Entry 6HWC (X-ray diffraction, 2.80 A resolution); this record covers chains H and I of the 28 polymer chains in the assembly.

# Chain H
Name: Proteasome subunit beta type-2
From: Saccharomyces cerevisiae (strain ATCC 204508 / S288c)
Notes: EC 3.4.25.1
UniProtKB: P25043 (PSB2_YEAST); residues 1-232 here correspond to UniProt positions 30-261 (UniProt number = residue number + 29)
Sequence (232 residues; row label = number of the first residue in the row):
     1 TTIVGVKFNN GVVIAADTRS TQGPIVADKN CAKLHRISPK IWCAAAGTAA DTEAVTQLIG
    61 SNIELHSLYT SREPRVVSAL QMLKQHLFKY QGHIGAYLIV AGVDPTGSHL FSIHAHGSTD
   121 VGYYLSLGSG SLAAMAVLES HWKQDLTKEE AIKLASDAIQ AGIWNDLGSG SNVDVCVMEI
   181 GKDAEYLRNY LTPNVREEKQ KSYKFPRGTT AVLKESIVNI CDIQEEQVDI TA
Unresolved in the structure: 227-232
Sequence notes: engineered mutation Ala-45 (Gly74 in P25043)
UniProt features mapped onto this chain:
  - active site: Thr-1 (Nucleophile)
What the authors report for this chain:
  - mutagenesis - G45A: unchanged growth
  - mutagenesis - G45A: unchanged stability

# Chain I
Name: Proteasome subunit beta type-3
From: Saccharomyces cerevisiae (strain ATCC 204508 / S288c)
Notes: EC 3.4.25.1
UniProtKB: P25451 (PSB3_YEAST); residues 0-204 here correspond to UniProt positions 1-205 (UniProt number = residue number + 1)
Sequence (205 residues; numbered 0 to 204; the number before each row is that of its first residue; numbering starts at 0):
     0 MSDPSSINGG IVVAMTGKDC VAIACDLRLG SQSLGVSNKF EKIFHYGHVF LGITGLATDV
    60 TTLNEMFRYK TNLYKLKEER AIEPETFTQL VSSSLYERRF GPYFVGPVVA GINSKSGKPF
   120 IAGFDLIGCI DEAKDFIVSG TASDQLFGMC ESLYEPNLEP EDLFETISQA LLNAADRDAL
   180 SGWGAVVYII KKDEVVKRYL KMRQD
Unresolved in the structure: 0
Metal / ion sites: Mg2+ site 1: Asp-177, Ser-180; Mg2+ site 2: Asp-204 (shared with 3 residues of chain Y)
UniProt features mapped onto this chain:
  - modified residue: Ser-30 (Phosphoserine)
  - cross-link: Lys-69 (Glycyl lysine isopeptide (Lys-Gly) (interchain with G-Cter in ubiquitin))

# Chain H / chain I interface
Pairs across the interface (61):
  Ile-25(H) / Asp-143(I)
  Ile-25(H) / Phe-146(I)  hydrophobic
  Val-26(H) / Phe-146(I)
  Ala-27(H) / Asp-130(I)
  Ala-27(H) / Phe-146(I)  hydrophobic
  Asp-28(H) / Asp-130(I)
  Lys-29(H) / Glu-150(I)  salt bridge
  Thr-48(H) / Ile-126(I)
  Ala-49(H) / Cys-128(I)  hydrophobic
  Ala-50(H) / Tyr-95(I)
  Ala-50(H) / Ile-126(I)  hydrophobic
  Ala-50(H) / Cys-128(I)
  Asp-51(H) / Tyr-95(I)  hydrogen bond
  Asp-51(H) / Arg-98(I)  salt bridge
  Ala-54(H) / Tyr-95(I)
  Tyr-90(H) / Phe-99(I)  hydrophobic
  His-93(H) / Arg-98(I)  hydrogen bond (backbone-side chain)
  His-93(H) / Phe-99(I)
  Arg-196(H) / Glu-150(I)  salt bridge
  Lys-199(H) / Glu-150(I)
  Lys-199(H) / Ser-151(I)
  Lys-199(H) / Tyr-153(I)
  Ser-202(H) / Glu-154(I)  hydrogen bond
  Tyr-203(H) / Ser-151(I)
  Tyr-203(H) / Leu-152(I)  hydrophobic
  Lys-204(H) / Asp-161(I)  salt bridge
  Phe-205(H) / Leu-152(I)  hydrophobic
  Phe-205(H) / Glu-164(I)
  Phe-205(H) / Gln-168(I)
  Arg-207(H) / Glu-160(I)  salt bridge
  Arg-207(H) / Asp-161(I)  salt bridge
  Gly-208(H) / Glu-164(I)  hydrogen bond (backbone-side chain)
  Thr-209(H) / Glu-164(I)  hydrogen bond (backbone-side chain)
  Thr-210(H) / Glu-164(I)  hydrogen bond
  Thr-210(H) / Ser-167(I)
  Thr-210(H) / Gln-168(I)  hydrogen bond
  Thr-210(H) / Leu-199(I)
  Ala-211(H) / Leu-199(I)
  Ala-211(H) / Lys-200(I)  hydrogen bond (backbone-backbone)
  Val-212(H) / Phe-163(I)  hydrophobic
  Val-212(H) / Tyr-198(I)
  Leu-213(H) / Tyr-198(I)  hydrogen bond (backbone-backbone)
  Leu-213(H) / Leu-199(I)
  Leu-213(H) / Lys-200(I)
  Lys-214(H) / Lys-196(I)
  Lys-214(H) / Arg-197(I)
  Lys-214(H) / Tyr-198(I)  hydrogen bond (backbone-backbone)
  Glu-215(H) / Lys-196(I)
  Glu-215(H) / Arg-197(I)  salt bridge
  Ser-216(H) / Val-195(I)
  Ser-216(H) / Lys-196(I)  hydrogen bond (backbone-backbone)
  Ile-217(H) / Val-194(I)
  Val-218(H) / His-44(I)
  Val-218(H) / Tyr-187(I)  hydrophobic
  Val-218(H) / Val-194(I)  hydrogen bond (backbone-backbone)
  Val-218(H) / Lys-196(I)
  Asn-219(H) / His-44(I)
  Ile-220(H) / Gly-46(I)
  Ile-220(H) / Phe-49(I)  hydrophobic
  Ile-220(H) / Val-194(I)  hydrophobic
  Asp-222(H) / Lys-74(I)  salt bridge
Interface residues without a listed pair, chain H (35 interface residues in all): Ile-94, Pro-206
Interface residues without a listed pair, chain I (39 interface residues in all): His-47, Asp-124, Asp-134, Leu-157, Glu-158, Thr-165, Leu-171, Lys-191

# Summary
The interface between chain H and chain I involves 35 residues on one side and 39 on the other; the contacts
include 12 hydrogen bonds and 8 salt bridges. Polar contacts include Lys-29(H)/Glu-150(I), Asp-51(H)/Arg-98(I)
and Arg-196(H)/Glu-150(I). The paper reports that G45A of chain H leaves growth unchanged; G45A of chain H
leaves stability unchanged.
Chain H is Proteasome subunit beta type-2 and chain I is Proteasome subunit beta type-3, both from
Saccharomyces cerevisiae (strain ATCC 204508 / S288c); the structure, Yeast 20S proteasome beta2-G45A mutant,
was determined by X-ray diffraction together with 6HTB, 6HTC, 6HTD, 6HTP, 6HTR, 6HUB and 30 further entries
from the same study.
